PDB entry 7MRW | electron microscopy, 3.72 A resolution | chains A and B of the 3 polymer chains in the assembly

# Chain A
Protein: Cytoadherence linked asexual protein 3.1
Source organism: Plasmodium falciparum NF54
UniProt: A0A2I0BTS3 (A0A2I0BTS3_PLAFO); residue numbers follow UniProt; this construct covers 1-1417
Chain sequence (1417 residues; row label = number of the first residue in the row):
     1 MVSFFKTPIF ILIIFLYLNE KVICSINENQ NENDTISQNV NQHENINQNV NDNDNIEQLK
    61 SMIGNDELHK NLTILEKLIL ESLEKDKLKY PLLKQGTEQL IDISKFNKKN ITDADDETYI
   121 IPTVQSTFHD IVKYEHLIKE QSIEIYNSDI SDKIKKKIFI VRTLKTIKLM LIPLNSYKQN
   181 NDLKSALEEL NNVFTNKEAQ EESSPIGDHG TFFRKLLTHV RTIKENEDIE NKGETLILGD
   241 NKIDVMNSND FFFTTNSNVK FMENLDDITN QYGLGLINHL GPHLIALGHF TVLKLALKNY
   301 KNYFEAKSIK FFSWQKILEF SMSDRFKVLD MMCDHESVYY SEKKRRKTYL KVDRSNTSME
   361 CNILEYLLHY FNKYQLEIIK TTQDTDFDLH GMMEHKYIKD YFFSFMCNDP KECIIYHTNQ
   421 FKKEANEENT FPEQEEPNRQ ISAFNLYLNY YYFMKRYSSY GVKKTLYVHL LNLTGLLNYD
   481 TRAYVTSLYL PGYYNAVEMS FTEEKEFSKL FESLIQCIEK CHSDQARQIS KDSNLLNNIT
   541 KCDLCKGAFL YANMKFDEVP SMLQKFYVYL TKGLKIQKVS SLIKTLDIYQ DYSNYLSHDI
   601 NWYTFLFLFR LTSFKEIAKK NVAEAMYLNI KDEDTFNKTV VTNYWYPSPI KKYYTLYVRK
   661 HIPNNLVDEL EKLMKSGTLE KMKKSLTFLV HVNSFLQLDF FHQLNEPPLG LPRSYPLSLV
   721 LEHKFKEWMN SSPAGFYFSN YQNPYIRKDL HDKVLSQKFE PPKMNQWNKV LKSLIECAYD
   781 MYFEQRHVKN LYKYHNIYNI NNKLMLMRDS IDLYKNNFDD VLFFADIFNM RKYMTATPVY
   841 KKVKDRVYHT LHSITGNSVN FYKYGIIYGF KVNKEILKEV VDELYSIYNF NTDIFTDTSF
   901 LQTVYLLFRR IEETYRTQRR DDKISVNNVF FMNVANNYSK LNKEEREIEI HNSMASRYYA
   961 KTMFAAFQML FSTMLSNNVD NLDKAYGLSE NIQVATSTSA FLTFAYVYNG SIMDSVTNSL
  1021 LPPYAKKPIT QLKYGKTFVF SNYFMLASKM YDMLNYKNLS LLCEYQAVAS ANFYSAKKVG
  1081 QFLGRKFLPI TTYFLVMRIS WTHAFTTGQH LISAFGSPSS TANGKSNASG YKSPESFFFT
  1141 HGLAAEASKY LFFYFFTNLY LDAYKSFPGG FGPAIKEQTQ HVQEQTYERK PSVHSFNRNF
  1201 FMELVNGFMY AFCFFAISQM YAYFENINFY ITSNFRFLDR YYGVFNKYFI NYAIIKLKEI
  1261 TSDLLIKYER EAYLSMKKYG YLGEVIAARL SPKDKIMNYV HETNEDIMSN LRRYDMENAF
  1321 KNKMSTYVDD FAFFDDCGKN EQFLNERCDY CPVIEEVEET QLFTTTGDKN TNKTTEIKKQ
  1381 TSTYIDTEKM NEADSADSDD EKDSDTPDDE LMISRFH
Unresolved in the structure: 1-51, 90-120, 199-208, 225-230, 435-438, 1110-1128, 1168-1195, 1359-1417
Disulfide bonds: C333-C361, C407-C413, C517-C545, C521-C542

# Chain B
Protein: High molecular weight rhoptry protein 2
Source organism: Plasmodium falciparum NF54
UniProt: A0A2I0BSI4 (A0A2I0BSI4_PLAFO); residues 1-1378 here = UniProt positions 1-1378
Chain sequence (1378 residues; numbered 1 to 1378; the number before each row is that of its first residue):
     1 MIKVTIFLLL SIFSFNLYGL ELNEKVSIKY GAEQGVGSAD SNTKLCSDIL KYLYMDEYLS
    61 EGDKATFEKK CHNVIGNIRN TFSNKNTIKE GNEFLMSILH MKSLYGNNNN NNAGSESDVT
   121 LKSLYLSLKG SQNTEGESEV PSDDEINKTI MNFVKFNKYL LDNSNDIKKV HDFLVLTSQS
   181 NENLLPNKEK LFEQIVDQIK YFDEYFFASG GKIKVKKGYL KYNFLDIYKQ PVCSAYLHLC
   241 SRYYESVSIY IRLKKVFNGI PAFLDKNCRK VKGEEFKKLM DMELKHNHIV ERFDKYIISD
   301 DLYYVNMKVF DLKNVDKIQV SKIDDINNLN IYEHKETMHL SAKNLSRYID IKKELNDEKA
   361 YKQLMSAIRK YVTTLTKADS DITYFVKQLD DEEIERFLID LNFFLYNGFL RITEDKHLIN
   421 ADDVSPSYIN LYRSNNIVAL YILKTQYEEN KLSEYRAHKF YRRKRVSNIT NDMIKKDFTQ
   481 TNALTNLPNL DNKKTTEYYL KEYENFVENF QPDLHDIMKL QLFFTMAFKD CNVNQNFTET
   541 SKKLWFDLLY AYDKFGWFYI HPNEVINSIN KTDFVRHVLV SRNFLLKNND QLTFLETQVA
   601 KIVEIINLSL EVDKSPDSLD FSIPMNFFNH KNGYHVMNDD KLKLLTSYEY IDSIANNYFF
   661 LSEYKNDVFR TGNNFKLYFN LPNIYSLAYQ LFNELAININ VITNVPLKKY LKYNASYAYF
   721 TLMNMIGKNH DIYSKGSRFV YASYILGLVF FIESHIDIAR LKPKDFFFMK QSLPIIDHVY
   781 HKDLKTLKKN CTLLTDFMKI NKNSQNYSLT HTEEMIKILG LLTVTLWAKE GKKSVYYDDD
   841 VSLYRKLMVS CVFNGGETIQ EKLANNIEKS CDISQYGIKS KNLKDMIDIN LSIHKWNPAE
   901 IEKLAYSFVL SCKMQKLMYK PMNVEKLPLE DYYKLSLAPD MVKTYHCYKL GKQAAELLES
   961 IILKKKFVRF RVTDAIDVYD FFYIKKVLSS RIKKEYNEFL QDKRAFEKKE LETILNNSPF
  1021 SEEQTMKLIN SYECHWFTSY ENFRILWMHA SSNLGTGTYL KNFFSELWQN IRFLFKSKLK
  1081 IRDMEYFSGD ISQMNLLDYY SPMVHSESHC QEKMQVLFIT LRDSKEENRS EIAQKVKSAY
  1141 YQCKLDYYKN HHSDFIHRIH PNDFLNNKVY VLKQPYYLMS NVPLNNPKKV SRLFVTEGTL
  1201 EYLLLDKINI PECFGPCTKL HFNKVVIKES KQRIYDMTIN NALVPEIQPY NRRKYMTIYI
  1261 NEAYIKNIVS DALTSEEIKR HDIQKGNIKI CMGKSTYLTE PILTEEHFNL THKPVYDFSS
  1321 VKHNLKVFHM KNEHLVSEDP NDDCFINYPL ATINLDISDP YKEISEDLIK NLYILKSS
Unresolved in the structure: 1-37, 112-115, 132-140, 287-347, 1084-1378
Disulfide bonds: C46-C71, C233-C240, C791-C851, C871-C912, C947-C1034

# Interface between chain A and chain B
Residue-residue contacts (120; chain A residue first):
  Q697(A) - N693(B)  hydrogen bond
  Q697(A) - I697(B)
  F700(A) - N704(B)
  F700(A) - P706(B)
  F701(A) - A696(B)
  F701(A) - I697(B)  hydrophobic
  F701(A) - N700(B)
  H702(A) - K708(B)
  Q703(A) - K708(B)  hydrogen bond (side chain-backbone)
  Q703(A) - R760(B)
  L704(A) - Y689(B)  hydrogen bond (backbone-side chain)
  L704(A) - F692(B)  hydrophobic
  L704(A) - N693(B)
  L704(A) - A696(B)  hydrophobic
  L704(A) - R760(B)  hydrogen bond (backbone-side chain)
  N705(A) - R760(B)
  E706(A) - R760(B)
  E706(A) - R845(B)  salt bridge
  L709(A) - E830(B)
  L709(A) - D840(B)
  R713(A) - R760(B)  hydrogen bond (side chain-backbone)
  R713(A) - L761(B)
  Y715(A) - P763(B)
  Y782(A) - Q690(B)
  Q785(A) - Y689(B)
  R786(A) - Y685(B)
  R786(A) - S686(B)
  R786(A) - L826(B)  hydrogen bond (side chain-backbone)
  R786(A) - W827(B)  hydrogen bond (side chain-backbone)
  R786(A) - K829(B)
  R786(A) - E830(B)
  R786(A) - R845(B)
  H787(A) - Y685(B)
  H787(A) - S686(B)  hydrogen bond
  H787(A) - Y689(B)
  N790(A) - N683(B)
  N790(A) - S686(B)  hydrogen bond
  L791(A) - F669(B)  hydrophobic
  L791(A) - P682(B)  hydrophobic
  L791(A) - S686(B)
  L791(A) - L687(B)  hydrophobic
  L791(A) - Q690(B)
  K793(A) - K665(B)  hydrogen bond (backbone-side chain)
  Y794(A) - L661(B)  hydrophobic
  Y794(A) - K665(B)
  H795(A) - N666(B)
  H795(A) - V668(B)
  H795(A) - L681(B)
  H795(A) - P682(B)
  N796(A) - N666(B)  hydrogen bond (backbone-backbone)
  N796(A) - D667(B)
  Y798(A) - F669(B)
  Y798(A) - R670(B)
  N799(A) - F669(B)  hydrogen bond (side chain-backbone)
  N799(A) - T671(B)
  I800(A) - F669(B)  hydrophobic
  N801(A) - Q591(B)
  N801(A) - Q690(B)
  N802(A) - Q591(B)
  K803(A) - Q690(B)
  K803(A) - E694(B)  salt bridge
  L804(A) - Q690(B)
  T835(A) - F385(B)
  A836(A) - E454(B)
  A836(A) - L579(B)  hydrophobic
  A836(A) - R582(B)  hydrogen bond (backbone-side chain)
  T837(A) - F385(B)
  T837(A) - S453(B)
  T837(A) - R582(B)
  P838(A) - Y432(B)  hydrophobic
  P838(A) - I437(B)
  P838(A) - Y441(B)  hydrogen bond (backbone-side chain)
  P838(A) - Y733(B)
  Y840(A) - E393(B)
  Y840(A) - R396(B)
  Y840(A) - N435(B)
  K841(A) - N435(B)  hydrogen bond (backbone-side chain)
  K842(A) - E392(B)  salt bridge
  K842(A) - E393(B)
  F861(A) - N704(B)  hydrogen bond (backbone-side chain)
  Y862(A) - N704(B)
  K863(A) - N704(B)
  Y864(A) - N704(B)
  Y864(A) - V705(B)  hydrophobic
  T917(A) - D415(B)
  Q918(A) - Y432(B)
  Q918(A) - R433(B)
  Q918(A) - N435(B)
  R919(A) - I412(B)
  R919(A) - I419(B)
  R919(A) - D423(B)  salt bridge
  R919(A) - R433(B)  hydrogen bond (side chain-backbone)
  R919(A) - S434(B)
  R920(A) - D415(B)  salt bridge
  R920(A) - K587(B)
  D922(A) - Y432(B)  hydrogen bond
  I924(A) - L579(B)  hydrophobic
  F930(A) - I697(B)
  F930(A) - N698(B)
  F930(A) - N700(B)
  F930(A) - V701(B)  hydrophobic
  F931(A) - L579(B)
  F931(A) - V580(B)  hydrophobic
  F931(A) - N583(B)  hydrogen bond (backbone-side chain)
  F931(A) - N698(B)
  F931(A) - V701(B)  hydrophobic
  N933(A) - K587(B)
  N933(A) - E694(B)  hydrogen bond
  A935(A) - L418(B)  hydrophobic
  N936(A) - R433(B)
  N936(A) - K587(B)
  N936(A) - D590(B)  hydrogen bond
  N937(A) - L418(B)
  N937(A) - I419(B)
  N937(A) - N420(B)
  N937(A) - D423(B)  hydrogen bond
  K940(A) - N420(B)
  L941(A) - L418(B)  hydrophobic
  E945(A) - H417(B)
  E949(A) - L418(B)
Other interface residues (no listed pair), chain A (63 interface residues in all): P707, V788, V839, V843, D845, N928, V934, Y1034
Other interface residues (no listed pair), chain B (76 interface residues in all): L389, E414, K444, Y455, L586, F659, N680, L707, E753, A759, K762, K770

# In short
Chain A and chain B form an interface of 63 and 76 residues respectively, with 22 hydrogen bonds and 5 salt
bridges. Polar contacts include E706(A)-R845(B), K803(A)-E694(B) and K842(A)-E392(B).
Here chain A is Cytoadherence linked asexual protein 3.1 and chain B is High molecular weight rhoptry protein
2, both from Plasmodium falciparum NF54. Entry 7MRW (Native RhopH complex of the malaria parasite Plasmodium
falciparum) was determined by electron microscopy.
